PDB entry 8QCA | electron microscopy, 2.84 A resolution | chains B and D of the 6 polymer chains in the assembly

[Chain B]
Protein: Superkiller protein 3
Source organism: Saccharomyces cerevisiae
Reference sequence: P17883 (SKI3_YEAST); residues 1-1432 here = UniProt positions 1-1432
Sequence (1436 residues; numbered -3 to 1432; the number before each row is that of its first residue; numbers below 1 keep their minus sign (Gly-3 is residue -3)):
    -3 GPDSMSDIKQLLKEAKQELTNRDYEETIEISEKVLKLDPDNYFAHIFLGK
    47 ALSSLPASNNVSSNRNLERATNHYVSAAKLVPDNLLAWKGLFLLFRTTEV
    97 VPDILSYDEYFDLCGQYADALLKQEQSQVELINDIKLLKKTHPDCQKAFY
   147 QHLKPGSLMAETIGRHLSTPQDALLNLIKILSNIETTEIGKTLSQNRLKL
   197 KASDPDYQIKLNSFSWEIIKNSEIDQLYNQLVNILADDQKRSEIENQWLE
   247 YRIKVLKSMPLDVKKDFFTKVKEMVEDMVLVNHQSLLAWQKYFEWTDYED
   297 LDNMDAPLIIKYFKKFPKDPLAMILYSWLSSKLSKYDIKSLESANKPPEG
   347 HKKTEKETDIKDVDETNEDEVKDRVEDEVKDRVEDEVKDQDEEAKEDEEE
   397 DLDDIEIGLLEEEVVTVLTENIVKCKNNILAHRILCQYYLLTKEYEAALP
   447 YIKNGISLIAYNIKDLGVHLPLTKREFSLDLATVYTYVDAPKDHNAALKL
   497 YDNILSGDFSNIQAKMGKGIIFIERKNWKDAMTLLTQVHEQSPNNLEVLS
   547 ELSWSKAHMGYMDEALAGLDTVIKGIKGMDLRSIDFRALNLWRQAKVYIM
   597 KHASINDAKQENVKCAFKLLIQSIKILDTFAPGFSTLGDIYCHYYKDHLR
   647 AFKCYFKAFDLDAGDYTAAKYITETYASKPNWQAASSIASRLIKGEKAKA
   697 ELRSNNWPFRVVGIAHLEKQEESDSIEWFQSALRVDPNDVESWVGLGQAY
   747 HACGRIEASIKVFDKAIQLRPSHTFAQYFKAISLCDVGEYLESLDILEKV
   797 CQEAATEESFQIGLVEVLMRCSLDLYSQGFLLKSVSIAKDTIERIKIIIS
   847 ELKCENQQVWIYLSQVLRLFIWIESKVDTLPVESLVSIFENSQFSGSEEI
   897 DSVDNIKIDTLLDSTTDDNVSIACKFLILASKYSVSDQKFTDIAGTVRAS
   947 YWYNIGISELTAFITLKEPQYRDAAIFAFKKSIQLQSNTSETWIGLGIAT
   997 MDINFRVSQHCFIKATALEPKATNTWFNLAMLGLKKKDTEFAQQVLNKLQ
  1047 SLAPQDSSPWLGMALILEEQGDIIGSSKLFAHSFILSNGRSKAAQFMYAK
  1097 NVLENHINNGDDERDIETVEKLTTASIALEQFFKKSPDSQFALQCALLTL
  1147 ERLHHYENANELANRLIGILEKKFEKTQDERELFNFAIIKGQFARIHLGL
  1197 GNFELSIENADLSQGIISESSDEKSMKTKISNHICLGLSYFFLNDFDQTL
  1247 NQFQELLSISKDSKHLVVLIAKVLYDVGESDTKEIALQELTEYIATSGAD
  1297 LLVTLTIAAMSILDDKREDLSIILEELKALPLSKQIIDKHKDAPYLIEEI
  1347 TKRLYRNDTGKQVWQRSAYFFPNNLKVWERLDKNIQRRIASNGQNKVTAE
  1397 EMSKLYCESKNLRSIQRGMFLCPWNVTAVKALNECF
Not modelled in the structure: -3 to 661, 889-893, 931-940
Sequence notes: expression tag (-3 to 0)

[Chain D]
Protein: Antiviral protein SKI8
Source organism: Saccharomyces cerevisiae
Reference sequence: Q02793 (SKI8_YEAST); numbering as in UniProt (aligned over 1-397)
Sequence (397 residues; numbered 1 to 397; the number before each row is that of its first residue):
     1 MSKVFIATANAGKAHDADIFSVSACNSFTVSCSGDGYLKVWDNKLLDNEN
    51 PKDKSYSHFVHKSGLHHVDVLQAIERDAFELCLVATTSFSGDLLFYRITR
   101 EDETKKVIFEKLDLLDSDMKKHSFWALKWGASNDRLLSHRLVATDVKGTT
   151 YIWKFHPFADESNSLTLNWSPTLELQGTVESPMTPSQFATSVDISERGLI
   201 ATGFNNGTVQISELSTLRPLYNFESQHSMINNSNSIRSVKFSPQGSLLAI
   251 AHDSNSFGCITLYETEFGERIGSLSVPTHSSQASLGEFAHSSWVMSLSFN
   301 DSGETLCSAGWDGKLRFWDVKTKERITTLNMHCDDIEIEEDILAVDEHGD
   351 SLAEPGVFDVKFLKKGWRSGMGADLNESLCCVCLDRSIRWFREAGGK
Not modelled in the structure: 1-2, 160-167, 226-230, 279-286, 337-340, 370-376, 393-397

[How chain B and chain D interact]
Residue-residue contacts - 36 pairs, chain B then chain D:
  Pro1327(B) - Asp350(D)
  Leu1328(B) - Ser256(D)
  Leu1328(B) - Trp311(D)
  Ser1329(B) - Asp350(D)  hydrogen bond
  Ile1332(B) - Asn231(D)
  Ile1332(B) - Asn232(D)
  Lys1357(B) - Lys62(D)  hydrogen bond (side chain-backbone)
  Gln1361(B) - Phe20(D)
  Gln1361(B) - Gly34(D)
  Gln1361(B) - Ser63(D)  hydrogen bond (side chain-backbone)
  Gln1361(B) - Phe89(D)
  Arg1362(B) - Trp311(D)
  Arg1362(B) - Leu384(D)
  Tyr1365(B) - Phe20(D)  hydrogen bond (side chain-backbone)
  Tyr1365(B) - His66(D)
  Tyr1365(B) - Arg237(D)
  Phe1366(B) - Arg237(D)  hydrogen bond (backbone-side chain)
  Phe1366(B) - Met295(D)  hydrophobic
  Phe1366(B) - Trp311(D)
  Pro1368(B) - Phe188(D)
  Asn1369(B) - Gln187(D)
  Asn1369(B) - Asn205(D)
  Trp1374(B) - Phe89(D)
  Trp1374(B) - Trp125(D)  hydrophobic
  Asp1378(B) - Ser90(D)
  Ile1381(B) - Ser90(D)
  Ile1381(B) - Ser123(D)
  Ile1381(B) - Val146(D)  hydrophobic
  Arg1384(B) - Lys121(D)  hydrogen bond (side chain-backbone)
  Arg1384(B) - Lys147(D)  hydrogen bond (backbone-side chain)
  Ile1385(B) - Phe188(D)  hydrophobic
  Asn1388(B) - Lys147(D)
  Gly1389(B) - Pro185(D)
  Gln1390(B) - Val146(D)  hydrogen bond (side chain-backbone)
  Gln1390(B) - Lys147(D)
  Gln1390(B) - Ser186(D)
Other interface residues (no listed pair), chain B (22 interface residues in all): Gln1358, Ala1364, Phe1367
Other interface residues (no listed pair), chain D (33 interface residues in all): Ala17, Asp18, Gly64, His122, Ser233, Ser292, Trp293, Phe358

[Summary]
22 residues of chain B and 33 residues of chain D are in contact; the contacts include 8 hydrogen bonds. Among
the polar pairs are Ser1329(B)-Asp350(D), Lys1357(B)-Lys62(D) and Gln1361(B)-Ser63(D).
Chain B is Superkiller protein 3 and chain D is Antiviral protein SKI8, both from Saccharomyces cerevisiae;
the structure, CryoEM structure of a S. Cerevisiae Ski2387 complex in the closed state bound to RNA, was
determined by electron microscopy together with 8QCF, 8Q9T and 8QCB from the same study.
